6UTC - chain A; structure by X-ray diffraction, 1.25 A resolution.

== Chain A ==
Protein: Transcriptional activator ToxR
From: Vibrio vulnificus
Notes: fragment: periplasmic domain
UniProtKB: Q9RP86 (Q9RP86_VIBVL); residues 195-290 here = UniProt positions 195-290
Amino-acid sequence (104 residues; each row starts with the number of its first residue):
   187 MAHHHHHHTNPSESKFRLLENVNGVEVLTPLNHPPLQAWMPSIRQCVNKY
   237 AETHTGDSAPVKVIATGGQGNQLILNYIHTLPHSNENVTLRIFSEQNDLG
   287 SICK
Disordered / not traced: 187-199
Cystine bridges: Cys232-Cys289
Construct notes: initiating methionine (187); expression tag (188-194)
From the paper describing this entry:
  - contacts within the chain: Tyr236-Tyr263 (pi stacking)
  - binding site for sulfate ion: Arg203, Leu222, Gln223

== In short ==
The paper reports a binding site for sulfate ion at Arg203, Leu222 and Gln223; contacts within the chain
involving Cys232, Cys289 and Tyr236 among others.
Chain A is Transcriptional activator ToxR (Vibrio vulnificus); the structure, Intra-chain disulfide bonded
ToxR periplasmic domain from Vibrio vulnificus, was determined by X-ray diffraction, deposited together with
6UUE.
